PDB entry 4RUJ | X-ray diffraction, 2.35 A resolution | chains A and B

# Chain A
Molecule: Vitamin D3 receptor A
Source organism: Danio rerio
Notes: fragment: ligand binding domain
UniProtKB: Q9PTN2 (VDRA_DANRE); numbering as in UniProt (aligned over 156-453)
Amino-acid sequence (302 residues; row label = number of the first residue in the row):
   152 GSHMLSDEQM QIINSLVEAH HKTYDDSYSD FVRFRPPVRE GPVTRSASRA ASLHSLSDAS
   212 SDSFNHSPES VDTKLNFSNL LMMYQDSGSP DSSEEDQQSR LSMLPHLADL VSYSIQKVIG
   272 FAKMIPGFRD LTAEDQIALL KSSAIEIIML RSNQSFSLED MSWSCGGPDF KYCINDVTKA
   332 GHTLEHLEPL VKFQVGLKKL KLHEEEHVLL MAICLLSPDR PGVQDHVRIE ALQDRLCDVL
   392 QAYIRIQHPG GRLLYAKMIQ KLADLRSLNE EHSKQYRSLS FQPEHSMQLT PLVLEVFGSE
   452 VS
Unresolved in the structure: 152-153, 191-250
Sequence notes: expression tag (152-155); engineered mutation H337 (Leu in Q9PTN2)
Ligand contacts: 1,25 dihydroxy vitamin d3 (VDX; 5-{2-[1-(5-hydroxy-1,5-dimethyl-hexyl)-7a-methyl-octahydro-inden-4-ylidene]-ethylidene}-4-methylene-cyclohexane-1,3-diol): Y175, Y179, F182, L255, L258, L261, V262, S265, I296, I299, M300, R302, S303, S306, W314, C316, Y323, V328, A331, H333, H337, L338, L341, H423, Y427, L430, L440
Swiss-Prot annotation at these positions:
  - region: K274 to K292 (Interaction with coactivator LXXLL motif)
  - motif: P442 to S450 (9aaTAD)
  - binding site (calcitriol): Y175, S265, R302, S306, H333, H423
From the paper describing this entry:
  - binding site for 1,25 dihydroxy vitamin d3: H333, H423
  - conformationally variable residues (side-chain flip): Q426
  - mutagenesis - L337H: decreased binding to 1,25 dihydroxy vitamin d3

# Chain B
Molecule: Nuclear receptor coactivator 1
UniProtKB: Q15788 (NCOA1_HUMAN); numbering as in UniProt (aligned over 686-700)
Amino-acid sequence (15 residues; numbered 686 to 700; the number before each row is that of its first residue):
   686 RHKILHRLLQ EGSPS
Unresolved in the structure: 696-700
Swiss-Prot annotation at these positions:
  - motif: L690 to L694 (LXXLL motif 4)
  - modified residue: S698 (Phosphoserine)
  - mutagenesis: L693 to L694 (Slightly affects interactions with steroid receptors. Abolishes interactions with steroid receptors; when associated with A-636; A-637; A-752 and A-753)

# Interface between chain A and chain B
Contacting residue pairs (23):
  I270(A) with L690(B), hydrophobic; L693(B), hydrophobic; L694(B), hydrophobic
  K274(A) with L693(B), hydrogen bond (side chain-backbone); Q695(B)
  A284(A) with H691(B)
  Q287(A) with L694(B)
  I288(A) with L690(B), hydrophobic; H691(B); L694(B), hydrophobic
  L291(A) with L694(B), hydrophobic
  K292(A) with H687(B); L690(B)
  P442(A) with I689(B), hydrophobic
  L443(A) with I689(B), hydrophobic
  E446(A) with H687(B); K688(B); I689(B), hydrogen bond (side chain-backbone); L690(B), hydrogen bond (side chain-backbone)
  V447(A) with L690(B), hydrophobic
  E451(A) with R686(B), hydrogen bond (side chain-backbone); H687(B)
  S453(A) with H687(B)
Also at the interface, not in a pair above, chain A (16 interface residues in all): Q267, F279, V452

# Overview
Chain A and chain B form an interface of 16 and 9 residues respectively; the contacts include 4 hydrogen
bonds. Polar pairs include K274(A)-L693(B), E446(A)-I689(B) and E446(A)-L690(B). From the paper: a binding
site for 1,25 dihydroxy vitamin d3 at H333(A) and H423(A); L337H of chain A reduces binding to 1,25 dihydroxy
vitamin d3.
Here chain A is Vitamin D3 receptor A (Danio rerio) and chain B is Nuclear receptor coactivator 1. Entry 4RUJ
(Crystal structure of zVDR L337H mutant-VD complex) was determined by X-ray diffraction, deposited together
with 4RUO and 4RUP.
